Entry 4X23 (X-ray diffraction, 3.50 A resolution); this record covers chains I and C of the 12 polymer chains in the assembly.

[Chain I]
Molecule: 147-nt DNA strand
Source organism: Homo sapiens
Sequence (147 nucleotides; numbered 1 to 147; the number before each row is that of its first residue):
     1 ATCGAGAATC CCGGTGCCGA GGCCGCTCAA TTGGTCGTAG ACAGCTCTAG CACCGCTTAA
    61 ACGCACGTAC GCGCTGTCCC CCGCGTTTTA ACCGCCAAGG GGATTACTCC CTAGTCTCCA
   121 GGCACGTGTC AGATATATAC ATCCGAT
Unresolved in the structure: 1

[Chain C]
Protein: Histone H2A
Source organism: Drosophila melanogaster
UniProt: P84051 (H2A_DROME); residues 15-116 here correspond to UniProt positions 16-117 (UniProt number = residue number + 1)
Sequence (102 residues; row label = number of the first residue in the row):
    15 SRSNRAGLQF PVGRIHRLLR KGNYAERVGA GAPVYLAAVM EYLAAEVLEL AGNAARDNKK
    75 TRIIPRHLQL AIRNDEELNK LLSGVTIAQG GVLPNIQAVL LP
From the paper describing this entry:
  - mutagenesis - E60K, E63K: abolished binding to CENP-C motif

[Interface between chain I and chain C]
Contacting residue pairs (9):
  DA20(I) with Arg-76(C), sugar contact
  DA30(I) with Arg-28(C), phosphate contact; Arg-31(C), salt bridge to the phosphate
  DT31(I) with Ser-15(C), sugar contact; Arg-16(C), salt bridge to the phosphate; Gly-27(C), phosphate contact
  DT32(I) with Arg-19(C), salt bridge to the phosphate
  DG37(I) with Arg-41(C), base contact
  DA39(I) with Arg-41(C), hydrogen bond to the sugar
Other interface residues (no listed pair), chain I (7 interface residues in all): DG21
Other interface residues (no listed pair), chain C (9 interface residues in all): Ser-17

[Summary]
Chain I and chain C form an interface of 7 and 9 residues respectively; the contacts include 1 hydrogen bond
and 3 salt bridges. Polar pairs include DA39(I)/Arg-41(C), DA30(I)/Arg-31(C) and DT31(I)/Arg-16(C). The paper
reports that E60K and E63K of chain C abolish binding to CENP-C motif.
Chain I is a 147-nt DNA strand (Homo sapiens) and chain C is Histone H2A (Drosophila melanogaster); the
structure, Crystal structure of cenp-C in complex with the nucleosome core particle, was determined by X-ray
diffraction.
